8TLD - chains B and E of the 5 polymer chains in the assembly; structure by electron microscopy, 3.60 A resolution.

[Chain B]
Molecule: Cytokine receptor common subunit beta
Source organism: Homo sapiens
UniProtKB: P32927 (IL3RB_HUMAN); the construct lacks a stretch of the UniProt sequence, so the offset changes along the chain: 23-64 = UniProt 23-64; 65-439 = UniProt 68-442
Chain sequence (717 residues; row label = number of the first residue in the row; a row labelled like 64A-64C holds insertion residues (64A, then the next letters in order); numbers below 1 keep their minus sign (Asp-234 is residue -234)):
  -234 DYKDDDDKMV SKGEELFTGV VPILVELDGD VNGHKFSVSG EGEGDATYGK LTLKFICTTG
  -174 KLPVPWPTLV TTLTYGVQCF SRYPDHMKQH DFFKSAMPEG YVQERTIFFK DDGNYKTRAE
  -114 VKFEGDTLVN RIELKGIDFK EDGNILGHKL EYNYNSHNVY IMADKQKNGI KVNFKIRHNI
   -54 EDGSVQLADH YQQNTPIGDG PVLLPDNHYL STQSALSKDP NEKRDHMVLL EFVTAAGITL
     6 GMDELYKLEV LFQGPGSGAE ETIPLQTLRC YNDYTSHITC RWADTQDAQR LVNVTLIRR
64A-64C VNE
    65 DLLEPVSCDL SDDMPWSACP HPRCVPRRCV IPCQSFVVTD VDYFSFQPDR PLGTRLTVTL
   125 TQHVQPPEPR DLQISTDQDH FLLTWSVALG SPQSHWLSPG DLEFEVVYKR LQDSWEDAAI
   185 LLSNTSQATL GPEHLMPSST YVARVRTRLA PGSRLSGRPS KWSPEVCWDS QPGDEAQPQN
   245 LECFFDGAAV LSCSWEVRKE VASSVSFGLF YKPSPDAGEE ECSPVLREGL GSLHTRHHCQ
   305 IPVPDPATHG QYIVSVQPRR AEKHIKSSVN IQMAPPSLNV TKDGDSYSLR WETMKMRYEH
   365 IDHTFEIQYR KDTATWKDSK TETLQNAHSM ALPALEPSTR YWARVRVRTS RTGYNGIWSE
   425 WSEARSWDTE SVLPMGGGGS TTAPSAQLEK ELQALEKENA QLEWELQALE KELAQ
Unresolved in the structure: -234 to 22, 64A-64C, 117-479
Sequence notes: expression tag (-234 to 22, 440-479)
Cystine bridges: Cys35-Cys45, Cys72-Cys93, Cys83-Cys88
Swiss-Prot annotation at these positions:
  - motif: Trp422 to Ser426 (WSXWS motif)
  - glycosylation (N-linked (GlcNAc...) asparagine): Asn58, Asn188, Asn343

[Chain E]
Molecule: Cytokine receptor common subunit beta
Source organism: Homo sapiens
UniProtKB: P32927 (IL3RB_HUMAN); numbering as in UniProt (aligned over 23-442)
Chain sequence (717 residues; numbered -234 to 482; the number before each row is that of its first residue; numbers below 1 keep their minus sign (Asp-234 is residue -234)):
  -234 DYKDDDDKMV SKGEELFTGV VPILVELDGD VNGHKFSVSG EGEGDATYGK LTLKFICTTG
  -174 KLPVPWPTLV TTLTYGVQCF SRYPDHMKQH DFFKSAMPEG YVQERTIFFK DDGNYKTRAE
  -114 VKFEGDTLVN RIELKGIDFK EDGNILGHKL EYNYNSHNVY IMADKQKNGI KVNFKIRHNI
   -54 EDGSVQLADH YQQNTPIGDG PVLLPDNHYL STQSALSKDP NEKRDHMVLL EFVTAAGITL
     6 GMDELYKLEV LFQGPGSGAE ETIPLQTLRC YNDYTSHITC RWADTQDAQR LVNVTLIRRV
    66 NEDLLEPVSC DLSDDMPWSA CPHPRCVPRR CVIPCQSFVV TDVDYFSFQP DRPLGTRLTV
   126 TLTQHVQPPE PRDLQISTDQ DHFLLTWSVA LGSPQSHWLS PGDLEFEVVY KRLQDSWEDA
   186 AILLSNTSQA TLGPEHLMPS STYVARVRTR LAPGSRLSGR PSKWSPEVCW DSQPGDEAQP
   246 QNLECFFDGA AVLSCSWEVR KEVASSVSFG LFYKPSPDAG EEECSPVLRE GLGSLHTRHH
   306 CQIPVPDPAT HGQYIVSVQP RRAEKHIKSS VNIQMAPPSL NVTKDGDSYS LRWETMKMRY
   366 EHIDHTFEIQ YRKDTATWKD SKTETLQNAH SMALPALEPS TRYWARVRVR TSRTGYNGIW
   426 SEWSEARSWD TESVLPMGGG GSTTAPSAQL EKELQALEKE NAQLEWELQA LEKELAQ
Unresolved in the structure: -234 to 325, 439-482
Sequence notes: expression tag (-234 to 22, 443-482)
Swiss-Prot annotation at these positions:
  - motif: Trp425 to Ser429 (WSXWS motif)
  - glycosylation (N-linked (GlcNAc...) asparagine): Asn58, Asn191, Asn346

[Interface between chain B and chain E]
Residue-residue contacts (45; chain B residue first):
  Leu30(B) - Ala328(E)
  Leu30(B) - Glu329(E)
  Leu30(B) - Lys330(E)  hydrogen bond (backbone-side chain)
  Leu33(B) - Lys330(E)
  Arg34(B) - Lys330(E)
  Cys35(B) - Ile332(E)
  Cys35(B) - Asn337(E)
  Tyr36(B) - Asn337(E)
  Tyr36(B) - Gln339(E)
  Tyr36(B) - Ile424(E)
  Asn37(B) - Ser334(E)
  Asn37(B) - Asn337(E)  hydrogen bond (backbone-backbone)
  Asn37(B) - Ile338(E)
  Asn37(B) - Gln339(E)  hydrogen bond (backbone-backbone)
  Asp38(B) - Gln339(E)
  Tyr39(B) - Ser334(E)
  Tyr39(B) - Ser335(E)
  Tyr39(B) - Ile338(E)  hydrophobic
  Tyr39(B) - Tyr421(E)
  Thr40(B) - Lys362(E)
  Thr40(B) - Met363(E)
  Arg64(B) - Glu329(E)  salt bridge
  Trp80(B) - Gln339(E)
  Gln98(B) - Arg364(E)
  Ser99(B) - Arg364(E)
  Phe100(B) - Ser334(E)
  Phe100(B) - Tyr365(E)  hydrogen bond (backbone-side chain)
  Val101(B) - Ser335(E)
  Val101(B) - Tyr365(E)
  Val102(B) - Ser335(E)  hydrogen bond (backbone-side chain)
  Val102(B) - Tyr421(E)
  Asp104(B) - Lys333(E)
  Asp104(B) - Ser334(E)
  Val105(B) - Ile332(E)
  Asp106(B) - Lys330(E)
  Asp106(B) - His331(E)
  Asp106(B) - Ile332(E)  hydrogen bond (backbone-backbone)
  Asp106(B) - Ser334(E)  hydrogen bond
  Tyr107(B) - Glu329(E)
  Tyr107(B) - His331(E)
  Phe108(B) - Glu329(E)
  Phe108(B) - Lys330(E)  hydrogen bond (backbone-backbone)
  Phe108(B) - Ile332(E)  hydrophobic
  Ser109(B) - Arg327(E)  hydrogen bond
  Ser109(B) - Glu329(E)
Other interface residues (no listed pair), chain B (24 interface residues in all): Phe110, Gln111
Other interface residues (no listed pair), chain E (23 interface residues in all): Met340, Ala341, Met361, Ile368, Gly420

[In short]
24 residues of chain B face 23 of chain E across their interface, with 9 hydrogen bonds and 1 salt bridge.
Polar pairs include Arg64(B)-Glu329(E), Leu30(B)-Lys330(E) and Phe100(B)-Tyr365(E).
Chain B and chain E are both Cytokine receptor common subunit beta (Homo sapiens); the structure, Structure of
the IL-5 Signaling Complex, was determined by electron microscopy.
